6BYY - chains A and B of the 4 polymer chains in the assembly; structure by X-ray diffraction, 2.30 A resolution.

Chain A (and B):
Name: MEF2 chimera
Source organism: Homo sapiens
Notes: chain B of this document is another copy of the same molecule, construct and numbering; everything in this record applies to it too
UniProtKB: chimeric construct of Q02078, Q02080: residues 1-64 from Q02078 (MEF2A_HUMAN) positions 1-64 (same numbers); residues 65-91 from Q02080 positions 65-91 (same numbers); residues 92-95 from Q02078 (MEF2A_HUMAN) positions 92-95 (same numbers)
Chain sequence (95 residues; each row starts with the number of its first residue):
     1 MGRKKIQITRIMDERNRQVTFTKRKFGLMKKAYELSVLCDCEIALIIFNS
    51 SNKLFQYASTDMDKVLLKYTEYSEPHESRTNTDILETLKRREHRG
Disordered / not traced: 1, 93-95
Small-molecule neighbours: 1PG (2-(2-{2-[2-(2-methoxy-ethoxy)-ethoxy]-ethoxy}-ethoxy)-ethanol): Glu-42, Lys-64, Val-65, Lys-68, Glu-71, Tyr-72
Curated features (UniProtKB/Swiss-Prot):
  - DNA-binding region: Ala-58 to Lys-64 (Mef2-type)
  - modified residue: Ser-59 (Phosphoserine)

Chain A / chain B interface:
Residue-residue contacts - 150 pairs, chain A then chain B:
  Ile-6(A) / Leu-38(B)  hydrophobic
  Gln-7(A) / Leu-38(B)
  Ile-8(A) / Tyr-33(B)
  Ile-8(A) / Glu-34(B)
  Ile-8(A) / Val-37(B)
  Thr-9(A) / Val-37(B)
  Thr-9(A) / Leu-38(B)
  Arg-10(A) / Val-37(B)
  Arg-10(A) / Leu-38(B)
  Arg-10(A) / Asp-40(B)  salt bridge
  Ile-11(A) / Leu-38(B)  hydrogen bond (backbone-backbone)
  Arg-17(A) / Leu-38(B)
  Arg-17(A) / Cys-39(B)  hydrogen bond (side chain-backbone)
  Phe-21(A) / Cys-39(B)  hydrogen bond (backbone-side chain)
  Arg-24(A) / Glu-34(B)  salt bridge
  Arg-24(A) / Leu-35(B)
  Arg-24(A) / Leu-38(B)
  Lys-25(A) / Leu-35(B)
  Lys-25(A) / Glu-77(B)  salt bridge
  Phe-26(A) / Thr-87(B)
  Phe-26(A) / Leu-88(B)  hydrophobic
  Phe-26(A) / Arg-91(B)
  Leu-28(A) / Leu-28(B)
  Leu-28(A) / Lys-31(B)
  Leu-28(A) / Ala-32(B)
  Met-29(A) / Glu-77(B)
  Met-29(A) / Arg-79(B)
  Lys-30(A) / Leu-88(B)
  Lys-30(A) / Arg-91(B)
  Lys-31(A) / Leu-28(B)
  Ala-32(A) / Leu-28(B)
  Tyr-33(A) / Ile-8(B)
  Tyr-33(A) / Asn-81(B)
  Tyr-33(A) / Ile-84(B)  hydrophobic
  Tyr-33(A) / Leu-85(B)
  Tyr-33(A) / Leu-88(B)  hydrophobic
  Glu-34(A) / Ile-8(B)
  Glu-34(A) / Arg-24(B)  salt bridge
  Leu-35(A) / Phe-21(B)  hydrophobic
  Leu-35(A) / Arg-24(B)
  Leu-35(A) / Lys-25(B)
  Leu-35(A) / Leu-28(B)  hydrophobic
  Ser-36(A) / Asn-81(B)  hydrogen bond
  Val-37(A) / Ile-8(B)
  Val-37(A) / Thr-9(B)
  Val-37(A) / Arg-10(B)
  Val-37(A) / Asn-81(B)
  Leu-38(A) / Ile-6(B)  hydrophobic
  Leu-38(A) / Gln-7(B)
  Leu-38(A) / Thr-9(B)
  Leu-38(A) / Arg-10(B)
  Leu-38(A) / Ile-11(B)  hydrogen bond (backbone-backbone)
  Leu-38(A) / Arg-17(B)
  Leu-38(A) / Arg-24(B)
  Cys-39(A) / Arg-17(B)  hydrogen bond (backbone-side chain)
  Cys-39(A) / Thr-20(B)
  Cys-39(A) / Phe-21(B)
  Asp-40(A) / Arg-10(B)  salt bridge
  Asp-40(A) / Ser-50(B)
  Cys-41(A) / Phe-21(B)  hydrophobic
  Cys-41(A) / Phe-48(B)
  Cys-41(A) / Asn-49(B)
  Glu-42(A) / Ile-46(B)
  Glu-42(A) / Ile-47(B)
  Glu-42(A) / Phe-48(B)  hydrogen bond (backbone-backbone)
  Ile-43(A) / Leu-45(B)  hydrophobic
  Ile-43(A) / Ile-46(B)
  Ala-44(A) / Ala-44(B)
  Ala-44(A) / Leu-45(B)
  Ala-44(A) / Ile-46(B)  hydrogen bond (backbone-backbone)
  Leu-45(A) / Ile-43(B)  hydrophobic
  Leu-45(A) / Ala-44(B)
  Leu-45(A) / Leu-45(B)  hydrophobic
  Ile-46(A) / Glu-42(B)
  Ile-46(A) / Ile-43(B)
  Ile-46(A) / Ala-44(B)  hydrogen bond (backbone-backbone)
  Ile-46(A) / Val-65(B)  hydrophobic
  Ile-46(A) / Tyr-69(B)  hydrophobic
  Ile-47(A) / Glu-42(B)
  Phe-48(A) / Cys-41(B)
  Phe-48(A) / Glu-42(B)  hydrogen bond (backbone-backbone)
  Phe-48(A) / Val-65(B)
  Phe-48(A) / Lys-68(B)
  Phe-48(A) / Tyr-69(B)
  Phe-48(A) / Tyr-72(B)  hydrophobic
  Asn-49(A) / Cys-41(B)
  Ser-50(A) / Asp-40(B)
  Asn-52(A) / Lys-68(B)  hydrogen bond
  Asn-52(A) / Tyr-72(B)
  Lys-53(A) / Tyr-72(B)
  Leu-54(A) / Tyr-69(B)  hydrophobic
  Leu-54(A) / Tyr-72(B)  hydrogen bond (backbone-side chain)
  Leu-54(A) / His-76(B)
  Phe-55(A) / Glu-77(B)
  Gln-56(A) / Tyr-69(B)
  Gln-56(A) / His-76(B)  hydrogen bond
  Gln-56(A) / Glu-77(B)  hydrogen bond (backbone-backbone)
  Gln-56(A) / Ser-78(B)
  Gln-56(A) / Arg-79(B)  hydrogen bond (backbone-backbone)
  Tyr-57(A) / Arg-79(B)
  Tyr-57(A) / Asn-81(B)  hydrogen bond
  Ala-58(A) / Arg-79(B)  hydrogen bond (backbone-backbone)
  Ala-58(A) / Thr-80(B)
  Ala-58(A) / Asn-81(B)
  Ser-59(A) / Asn-81(B)  hydrogen bond (backbone-backbone)
  Met-62(A) / Tyr-69(B)
  Asp-63(A) / Tyr-69(B)  hydrogen bond
  Val-65(A) / Ile-46(B)  hydrophobic
  Val-65(A) / Phe-48(B)
  Leu-66(A) / Ile-46(B)  hydrophobic
  Leu-66(A) / Tyr-69(B)  hydrophobic
  Lys-68(A) / Phe-48(B)
  Lys-68(A) / Asn-52(B)
  Tyr-69(A) / Ile-46(B)  hydrophobic
  Tyr-69(A) / Phe-48(B)
  Tyr-69(A) / Leu-54(B)  hydrophobic
  Tyr-69(A) / Gln-56(B)  hydrogen bond
  Tyr-69(A) / Met-62(B)
  Tyr-69(A) / Leu-66(B)  hydrophobic
  Thr-70(A) / Leu-66(B)
  Tyr-72(A) / Phe-48(B)  hydrophobic
  Tyr-72(A) / Asn-52(B)
  Tyr-72(A) / Lys-53(B)
  Tyr-72(A) / Leu-54(B)  hydrogen bond (side chain-backbone)
  His-76(A) / Leu-54(B)
  His-76(A) / Gln-56(B)  hydrogen bond
  Glu-77(A) / Lys-25(B)  salt bridge
  Glu-77(A) / Met-29(B)
  Glu-77(A) / Phe-55(B)
  Glu-77(A) / Gln-56(B)  hydrogen bond (backbone-backbone)
  Ser-78(A) / Gln-56(B)
  Arg-79(A) / Met-29(B)
  Arg-79(A) / Gln-56(B)  hydrogen bond (backbone-backbone)
  Arg-79(A) / Tyr-57(B)
  Arg-79(A) / Ala-58(B)  hydrogen bond (backbone-backbone)
  Thr-80(A) / Ala-58(B)
  Asn-81(A) / Tyr-33(B)
  Asn-81(A) / Ser-36(B)  hydrogen bond
  Asn-81(A) / Tyr-57(B)  hydrogen bond
  Asn-81(A) / Ala-58(B)
  Asn-81(A) / Ser-59(B)
  Ile-84(A) / Met-29(B)
  Ile-84(A) / Tyr-33(B)  hydrophobic
  Ile-84(A) / Tyr-57(B)  hydrophobic
  Leu-85(A) / Tyr-33(B)
  Thr-87(A) / Phe-26(B)
  Leu-88(A) / Phe-26(B)  hydrophobic
  Leu-88(A) / Lys-30(B)
  Leu-88(A) / Tyr-33(B)  hydrophobic
  Arg-91(A) / Phe-26(B)
Interface residues without a listed pair, chain A (63 interface residues in all): Thr-20, Thr-60
Interface residues without a listed pair, chain B (62 interface residues in all): Asp-63, Glu-74

Overview:
63 residues of chain A and 62 residues of chain B are in contact; the contacts include 27 hydrogen bonds and 6
salt bridges. Polar pairs include Arg-10(A)/Asp-40(B), Arg-24(A)/Glu-34(B) and Lys-25(A)/Glu-77(B). Ligands of
chain A: compound 1PG. UniProt lists a DNA-binding region on chain A.
Chain A and chain B are both MEF2 chimera (Homo sapiens); the structure, MEF2 CHIMERA/DNA Complex, was
determined by X-ray diffraction together with 6BZ1 from the same study.
